PDB entry 4CQX | X-ray diffraction, 2.30 A resolution | chains A and E of the 6 polymer chains in the assembly

Chain A (and E):
Molecule: Haemagglutinin HA1
Source organism: Influenza A virus (A/TURKEY/TURKEY/1/2005(H5N1))
Notes: fragment: ha1 of trypsin released ectodomain, residues 17-342; chain E of this document is another copy of the same molecule, construct and numbering; everything in this record applies to it too
Reference sequence: Q207Z6 (Q207Z6_9INFA); aligned to UniProt positions 17-341 over residues 1-325 (the alignment contains insertions or deletions, so no single offset holds)
Amino-acid sequence (327 residues; numbered -1 to 325; the number before each row is that of its first residue; numbers below 1 keep their minus sign (Asp-1 is residue -1)):
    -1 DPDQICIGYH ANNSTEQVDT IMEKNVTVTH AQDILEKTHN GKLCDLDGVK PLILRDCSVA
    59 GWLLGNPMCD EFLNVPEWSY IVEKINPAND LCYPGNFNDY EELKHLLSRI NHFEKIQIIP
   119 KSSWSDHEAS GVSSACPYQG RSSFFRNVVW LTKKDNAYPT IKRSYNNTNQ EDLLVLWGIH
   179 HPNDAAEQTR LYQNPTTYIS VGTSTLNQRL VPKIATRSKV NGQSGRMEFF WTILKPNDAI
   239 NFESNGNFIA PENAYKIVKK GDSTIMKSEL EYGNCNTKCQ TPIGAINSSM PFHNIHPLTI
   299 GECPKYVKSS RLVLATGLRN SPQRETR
Disordered / not traced: 321-325
Disulfide bonds: Cys42-Cys273, Cys55-Cys67, Cys90-Cys134, Cys277-Cys301
Covalently attached groups: N-acetylglucosamine (NAG) linked to Asn11, Asn23, Asn164
Sequence notes: expression tag (-1 to 0); engineered mutation Thr150 (Ile167 in Q207Z6); conflict Arg322 (Gly339 in Q207Z6), Thr324 (Arg341 in Q207Z6)

How chain A and chain E interact:
Pairs across the interface - 21 pairs, chain A then chain E:
  Ser198(A) - Ile212(E)
  Ser198(A) - Ala213(E)
  Gly200(A) - Thr214(E)
  Gly200(A) - Arg215(E)
  Thr201(A) - Arg215(E)
  Thr201(A) - Ser216(E)  hydrogen bond (backbone-backbone)
  Thr201(A) - Arg224(E)  hydrogen bond (backbone-side chain)
  Ser202(A) - Ser216(E)  hydrogen bond (backbone-side chain)
  Ser202(A) - Val218(E)
  Ser202(A) - Arg224(E)  hydrogen bond (backbone-side chain)
  Asn205(A) - His179(E)
  Asn205(A) - Lys211(E)
  Asn205(A) - Ala213(E)
  Asn205(A) - Arg215(E)  hydrogen bond
  Arg207(A) - Lys211(E)
  Arg207(A) - Ile212(E)  hydrogen bond (side chain-backbone)
  Asp236(A) - Ser216(E)  hydrogen bond
  Ala237(A) - Ser216(E)  hydrogen bond (backbone-side chain)
  Asn239(A) - Thr214(E)  hydrogen bond (side chain-backbone)
  Asn239(A) - Arg215(E)
  Glu241(A) - Thr214(E)
Also at the interface, not in a pair above, chain A (13 interface residues in all): Val199, Leu204, Gln206

In short:
Chain A and chain E form an interface of 13 and 9 residues respectively; the contacts include 9 hydrogen
bonds. Polar contacts include Thr201(A)-Arg224(E), Ser202(A)-Ser216(E) and Ser202(A)-Arg224(E).
N-acetylglucosamine is covalently linked to Asn11(A), Asn23(A) and Asn164(A).
Chain A and chain E are both Haemagglutinin HA1 (Influenza A virus (A/TURKEY/TURKEY/1/2005(H5N1))); the
structure, H5 (tyTy) Del133/Ile155Thr Mutant Haemagglutinin in Complex with Human Receptor Analogue 6'SLN, was
determined by X-ray diffraction, deposited together with 4CQP, 4CQQ, 4CQR, 4CQS, 4CQU, 4CQV and 5 further
entries.
